PDB entry 8V9K | electron microscopy, 3.10 A resolution | chains A and E of the 59 polymer chains in the assembly

Chain A:
Molecule: 23S Ribosomal RNA
Organism: Mycolicibacterium smegmatis MC2 155
Sequence (3164 nucleotides; each row starts with the number of its first residue; numbers below 1 keep their minus sign (U-2 is residue -2)):
    -2 UUGUAAGUGUUUAAGGGCGCAUGGUGGAUGCCUUGGCACUGGGAGCCGAU
    48 GAAGGACGUAGGAGGCUGCGAUAAGCCUCGGGGAGCUGUCAACCGAGCGU
    98 UGAUCCGAGGAUGUCCGAAUGGGGAAACCCGGCACGAGUGAUGUCGUGUC
   148 ACCAGGCGCUGAAUAUAUAGGCGUCUGGGGGGAACGCGGGGAAGUGAAAC
   198 AUCUCAGUACCCGUAGGAAGAGAAAACAAAAUGUGAUUCCGUGAGUAGUG
   248 GCGAGCGAAAGCGGAGGAUGGCUAAACCGUAUGCAUGUGAUACCGGGUAG
   298 GGGUUGUGUGUGCGGGGUUGUGGGACCUAUCUUUCCGGCUCUACCUGGCU
   348 GGAGGGCAGUGAGAAAAUGUUGUGGUUAGCGGAAAUGGCUUGGGAUGGCC
   398 UGCCGUAGACGGUGAGAGCCCGGUACGUGAAAACCCGACGUCUGUCUUGA
   448 UGGUGUUCCCGAGUAGCAGCGGGCCCGUGGAAUCUGCUGUGAAUCUGCCG
   498 GGACCACCCGGUAAGCCUGAAUACUUCCCAGUGACCGAUAGCGGAUUAGU
   548 ACCGUGAGGGAAUGGUGAAAAGUACCCCGGGAGGGGAGUGAAAGAGUACC
   598 UGAAACCGUGCGCUUACAAUCCGUCAGAGCCCUCGACGUGUCGUGGGGUG
   648 AUGGCGUGCCUUUUGAAGAAUGAGCCUGCGAGUCAGGGACAUGUCGCGAG
   698 GUUAACCCGGGUGGGGUAGCCGCAGCGAAAGCGAGUCUGAAUAGGGCGUA
   748 UCCACACAAGAGUGUGUGGUGUAGUGGUGUGUUCUGGACCCGAAGCGGAG
   798 UGAUCUACCCAUGGCCAGGGUGAAGCGCGGGUAAGACCGCGUGGAGGCCC
   848 GAACCCACUUAGGUUGAAGACUGAGGGGAUGAGCUGUGGGUAGGGGUGAA
   898 AGGCCAAUCAAACUCCGUGAUAGCUGGUUCUCCCCGAAAUGCAUUUAGGU
   948 GCAGCGUCGCAUGUUUCUUGCCGGAGGUAGAGCUACUGGAUGGCCGAUGG
   998 GCCCCACAGGGUUACUGACGUCAGCCAAACUCCGAAUGCCGGUAAGUCCA
  1048 AGAGUGCGGCAGUGGGACGGCGGGGGAUAAGCUCCGUGCGUCGAGAGGGA
  1098 AACAGCCCAGAUCGCCGGCUAAGGCCCCUAAGCGUGUGCUAAGUGGAAAA
  1148 GGAUGUGCAGUCGCGAAGACAACCAGGAGGUUGGCUUAGAAGCAGCCACC
  1198 CUUGAAAGAGUGCGUAAUAGCUCACUGGUCAAGUGAUUGUGCGCCGAUAA
  1248 UGUAGCGGGGCUCAAGCACACCGCCGAAGCCGCGGCAGCCAACGUGUUGG
  1298 CUGGGUAGGGGAGCGUCCUGCAUCCGGUGAAGCCGCCGAGUGAUCGAGUG
  1348 GUGGAGGGUGUGGGAGUGAGAAUGCAGGCAUGAGUAGCGAUUAGGCAAGU
  1398 GAGAACCUUGCCCGCCGAAAGACCAAGGGUUCCUGGGCCAGGCCAGUCCG
  1448 CCCAGGGUGAGUCGGGACCUAAGGCGAGGCCGACAGGCGUAGUCGAUGGA
  1498 CAACGGGUUGAUAUUCCCGUACCCGUGUAUGUGCGUCCAUGAUGAAUCAG
  1548 CGGUACUAACCAUCCAAAACCACCGUGACCGCACCUUUCGGGGUGUGGCG
  1598 UUGGUGGGGCUGCAUGGGACCUUCGUUGGUAGUAGUCAAGCGAUGGGGUG
  1648 ACGCAGGAAGGUAGCCGUACCGGUCAGUGGUAAUACCGGGGUAAGCCUGU
  1698 AGGGAGUCAGAUAGGUAAAUCCGUCUGGCAUAUAUCCUGAGAGGUGAUGC
  1748 AUAGCCGAGUGAGGCGAAUUCGGUGAUCCUAUGCUGCCGAGAAAAGCCUC
  1798 UAGCGAGGACAUACACGGCCCGUACCCCAAACCAACACAGGUGGUCAGGU
  1848 AGAGAAUACUAAGGCGUACGAGUGAACUAUGGUUAAGGAACUCGGCAAAA
  1898 UGCCCCCGUAACUUCGGGAGAAGGGGGACCCACAUGGCGUGUAAGCCUUU
  1948 ACGGCCCAAGCGUGAGUGGGUGGCACAAACCAGUGAGAAGCGACUGUUUA
  1998 CUAAAAACACAGGUCCGUGCGAAGUCGCAAGACGAUGUAUACGGACUGAC
  2048 GCCUGCCCGGUGCUGGAAGGUUAAGAGGACCCGUUAACUCCCUUUGGGGG
  2098 UGAAGCGGAGAAUUUAAGCCCCAGUAAACGGCGGUGGUAACUAUAACCAU
  2148 CCUAAGGUAGCGAAAUUCCUUGUCGGGUAAGUUCCGACCUGCACGAAUGG
  2198 CGUAACGACUUCUCAACUGUCUCAACCAUAGACUCGGCGAAAUUGCACUA
  2248 CGAGUAAAGAUGCUCGUUACGCGCGGCAGGACGAAAAGACCCCGGGACCU
  2298 UCACUACAACUUGGUAUUGGUGCUCGAUACGGUUUGUGUAGGAUAGGUGG
  2348 GAGACUGUGAAGCUCACACGCCAGUGUGGGUGGAGUCGUUGUUGAAAUAC
  2398 CACUCUGAUCGUAUUGGGCCUCUAACCUCGGACCGUAUAUCCGGUUCAGG
  2448 GACAGUGCCUGGUGGGUAGUUUAACUGGGGCGGUUGCCUCCUAAAAUGUA
  2498 ACGGAGGCGCCCAAAGGUUCCCUCAACCUGGACGGCAAUCAGGUGUUGAG
  2548 UGUAAGUGCACAAGGGAGCUUGACUGCGAGACGGACAUGUCGAGCAGGGA
  2598 CGAAAGUCGGGACUAGUGAUCCGGCACCUCUGAGUGGAAGGGGUGUCGCU
  2648 CAACGGAUAAAAGGUACCCCGGGGAUAACAGGCUGAUCUUCCCCAAGAGU
  2698 CCAUAUCGACGGGAUGGUUUGGCACCUCGAUGUCGGCUCGUCGCAUCCUG
  2748 GGGCUGGAGCAGGUCCCAAGGGUUGGGCUGUUCGCCCAUUAAAGCGGCAC
  2798 GCGAGCUGGGUUUAGAACGUCGUGAGACAGUUCGGUCUCUAUCCGCCGCG
  2848 CGCGUCAGAAGCUUGAGGAAACCUGUCCCUAGUACGAGAGGACCGGGACG
  2898 GACGAACCUCUGGUAUACCAGUUGUCCCACCAGGGGCACGGCUGGAUAGC
  2948 CACGUUCGGACAGGAUAACCGCUGAAAGCAUCUAAGCGGGAAACCUCUUC
  2998 CAAGACCAGGCUUCUCACCCUCUAGGAGGGAUAAGGCCCCCCGCAGACCA
  3048 CGGGAUUGAUAGACCAGACCUGGAAGCCUAGUAAUAGGUGCAGGGAACUG
  3098 GCACUAACCGGCCGAAAACUUACAACACCCCAUAAUCGUUGUAAGAAGAA
  3148 AACAUUGACGCACC
Not modelled in the structure: -2 to 1, 1567-1604, 3121-3161

Chain E:
Molecule: Large ribosomal subunit protein uL4
Organism: Mycolicibacterium smegmatis MC2 155
Reference sequence: A0QSD2 (RL4_MYCS2); numbering as in UniProt (aligned over 1-215)
Amino-acid sequence (215 residues; each row starts with the number of its first residue):
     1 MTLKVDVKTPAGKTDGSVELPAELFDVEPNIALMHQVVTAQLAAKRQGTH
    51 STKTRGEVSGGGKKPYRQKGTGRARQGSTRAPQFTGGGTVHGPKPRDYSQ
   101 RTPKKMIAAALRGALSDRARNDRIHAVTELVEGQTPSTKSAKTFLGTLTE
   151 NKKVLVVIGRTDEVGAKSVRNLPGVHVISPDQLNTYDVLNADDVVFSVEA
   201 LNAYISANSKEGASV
Not modelled in the structure: 1, 211-215

Interface between chain A and chain E:
Contacting residue pairs (133):
  A35(A) - Thr49(E)  base contact
  A35(A) - Ser51(E)  sugar contact
  A35(A) - Pro95(E)  sugar contact
  C401(A) - Lys139(E)  salt bridge to the phosphate
  G402(A) - Thr138(E)  sugar contact
  G402(A) - Lys142(E)  base contact
  G402(A) - Asn171(E)  base contact
  G402(A) - Leu172(E)  base contact
  U403(A) - Pro136(E)  sugar contact
  U403(A) - Ser137(E)  phosphate contact
  U403(A) - Thr138(E)  hydrogen bond to the phosphate
  U403(A) - Lys167(E)  hydrogen bond to the base
  U403(A) - Arg170(E)  phosphate contact
  A404(A) - Arg170(E)  salt bridge to the phosphate
  A404(A) - Asn171(E)  phosphate contact
  G405(A) - Asn171(E)  hydrogen bond to the sugar
  A422(A) - Arg170(E)  hydrogen bond to the sugar
  U529(A) - Gln47(E)  hydrogen bond to the sugar
  G530(A) - Gln47(E)  hydrogen bond to the sugar
  G530(A) - Thr49(E)  hydrogen bond to the base
  A531(A) - Leu42(E)  hydrogen bond to the base
  A531(A) - Arg46(E)  base contact
  A531(A) - Gln47(E)  hydrogen bond to the phosphate
  C532(A) - Arg46(E)  salt bridge to the phosphate
  C532(A) - Thr49(E)  sugar contact
  C532(A) - His50(E)  phosphate contact
  U536(A) - Thr85(E)  base contact
  A537(A) - Gly86(E)  hydrogen bond to the phosphate
  G538(A) - Thr89(E)  phosphate contact
  C539(A) - Lys53(E)  salt bridge to the phosphate
  G540(A) - Val58(E)  phosphate contact
  G540(A) - Ser59(E)  hydrogen bond to the phosphate
  G546(A) - Ser59(E)  base contact
  G557(A) - Gly60(E)  phosphate contact
  G557(A) - Gly61(E)  hydrogen bond to the phosphate
  A558(A) - Arg80(E)  salt bridge to the phosphate
  G675(A) - Thr85(E)  base contact
  A678(A) - Val90(E)  phosphate contact
  U680(A) - His91(E)  sugar contact
  C681(A) - Arg96(E)  phosphate contact
  A682(A) - Arg96(E)  salt bridge to the phosphate
  G684(A) - Arg101(E)  base contact
  C692(A) - Asn30(E)  phosphate contact
  C692(A) - Leu33(E)  sugar contact
  C692(A) - Met106(E)  base contact
  G693(A) - Asn30(E)  hydrogen bond to the phosphate
  G693(A) - Met106(E)  sugar contact
  C694(A) - Lys105(E)  hydrogen bond to the sugar
  G698(A) - Lys105(E)  salt bridge to the phosphate
  U699(A) - Lys105(E)  salt bridge to the phosphate
  U700(A) - Arg101(E)  phosphate contact
  U700(A) - Pro103(E)  phosphate contact
  U700(A) - Lys104(E)  phosphate contact
  A701(A) - Arg101(E)  salt bridge to the phosphate
  G706(A) - Arg160(E)  hydrogen bond to the sugar
  G706(A) - Gln182(E)  base contact
  G708(A) - His176(E)  hydrogen bond to the base
  G708(A) - Asn184(E)  base contact
  G708(A) - Asp187(E)  hydrogen bond to the base
  U709(A) - Gln41(E)  hydrogen bond to the sugar
  U709(A) - Ala44(E)  sugar contact
  U709(A) - Lys45(E)  hydrogen bond to the base
  U709(A) - Asn184(E)  hydrogen bond to the sugar
  G710(A) - Gln41(E)  phosphate contact
  G710(A) - Ile107(E)  phosphate contact
  G710(A) - Asp181(E)  hydrogen bond to the sugar
  G710(A) - Gln182(E)  hydrogen bond to the base
  G711(A) - Ile107(E)  phosphate contact
  G713(A) - Lys104(E)  hydrogen bond to the base
  G773(A) - Pro103(E)  sugar contact
  G773(A) - Met106(E)  base contact
  G774(A) - Gln36(E)  hydrogen bond to the base
  G774(A) - Arg101(E)  salt bridge to the phosphate
  G774(A) - Thr102(E)  sugar contact
  G774(A) - Pro103(E)  sugar contact
  U775(A) - Gln100(E)  sugar contact
  U775(A) - Arg101(E)  phosphate contact
  C786(A) - His91(E)  sugar contact
  C787(A) - Val90(E)  sugar contact
  C788(A) - Arg55(E)  salt bridge to the phosphate
  C788(A) - Pro82(E)  sugar contact
  C788(A) - Gln83(E)  sugar contact
  G789(A) - Arg55(E)  salt bridge to the phosphate
  G789(A) - Lys64(E)  phosphate contact
  G789(A) - Gln68(E)  sugar contact
  G789(A) - Arg75(E)  sugar contact
  G789(A) - Gly77(E)  hydrogen bond to the phosphate
  G789(A) - Ser78(E)  phosphate contact
  A790(A) - Lys64(E)  salt bridge to the phosphate
  A790(A) - Gln68(E)  sugar contact
  A790(A) - Gln76(E)  phosphate contact
  A790(A) - Gly77(E)  phosphate contact
  A791(A) - Lys64(E)  phosphate contact
  U911(A) - Lys63(E)  salt bridge to the phosphate
  C912(A) - Lys63(E)  phosphate contact
  C913(A) - Gly62(E)  phosphate contact
  G916(A) - Thr54(E)  base contact
  G916(A) - Arg55(E)  sugar contact
  G916(A) - Gly56(E)  base contact
  U922(A) - Arg75(E)  hydrogen bond to the base
  G1317(A) - Tyr186(E)  hydrogen bond to the sugar
  A1319(A) - Lys153(E)  salt bridge to the phosphate
  U1320(A) - Lys152(E)  salt bridge to the phosphate
  G1359(A) - His35(E)  hydrogen bond to the sugar
  G1360(A) - His35(E)  phosphate contact
  G1361(A) - Arg46(E)  hydrogen bond to the sugar
  G1363(A) - Thr52(E)  base contact
  G1363(A) - Thr89(E)  base contact
  G1363(A) - His91(E)  sugar contact
  G1363(A) - Pro93(E)  base contact
  A1369(A) - Gln83(E)  base contact
  U1370(A) - Gly72(E)  base contact
  U1370(A) - Arg73(E)  hydrogen bond to the base
  U1370(A) - Ala74(E)  base contact
  G1371(A) - Ala74(E)  phosphate contact
  G1371(A) - Gln76(E)  sugar contact
  G1371(A) - Gln83(E)  hydrogen bond to the base
  C1372(A) - Gln83(E)  sugar contact
  C1372(A) - Phe84(E)  sugar contact
  C1372(A) - Thr85(E)  hydrogen bond to the sugar
  A1373(A) - Thr85(E)  sugar contact
  A2283(A) - Gly70(E)  phosphate contact
  A2283(A) - Gly72(E)  phosphate contact
  A2284(A) - Lys69(E)  hydrogen bond to the sugar
  A2284(A) - Gly70(E)  hydrogen bond to the phosphate
  A2284(A) - Gly72(E)  phosphate contact
  A2284(A) - Arg75(E)  base contact
  G2285(A) - Lys69(E)  salt bridge to the phosphate
  C2667(A) - Lys69(E)  phosphate contact
  G2668(A) - Gln68(E)  hydrogen bond to the phosphate
  G2668(A) - Lys69(E)  salt bridge to the phosphate
  G2668(A) - Arg75(E)  phosphate contact
  G2669(A) - Arg75(E)  salt bridge to the phosphate
Interface residues without a listed pair, chain A (82 interface residues in all): C34, C36, A406, C423, C676, G677, G679, G707, G712, G784, C1318, A1362
Interface residues without a listed pair, chain E (81 interface residues in all): Ala32, Thr39, Ala43, Thr71, Gly92, Pro173, Leu183, Asn190

In short:
Chain A and chain E form an interface of 82 and 81 residues respectively, with 35 hydrogen bonds and 19 salt
bridges. Polar contacts include U403(A)-Lys167(E), G530(A)-Thr49(E) and A531(A)-Leu42(E).
Chain A is 23S Ribosomal RNA and chain E is Large ribosomal subunit protein uL4, both from Mycolicibacterium
smegmatis MC2 155; the structure, Cryo-EM structure of the Mycobacterium smegmatis 70S ribosome in complex
with hibernation factor Rv2629 (Balon) (Structure ..., was determined by electron microscopy, deposited
together with 8V9J and 8V9L.
